Entry 2VWE (X-ray diffraction, 3.40 A resolution); this record covers chains A and E of the 6 polymer chains in the assembly.

[Chain A]
Protein: Vascular endothelial growth factor B
Source organism: Homo sapiens
UniProt: P49765 (VEGFB_HUMAN); residues 1-167 here correspond to UniProt positions 22-188 (UniProt number = residue number + 21)
Amino-acid sequence (167 residues; each row starts with the number of its first residue):
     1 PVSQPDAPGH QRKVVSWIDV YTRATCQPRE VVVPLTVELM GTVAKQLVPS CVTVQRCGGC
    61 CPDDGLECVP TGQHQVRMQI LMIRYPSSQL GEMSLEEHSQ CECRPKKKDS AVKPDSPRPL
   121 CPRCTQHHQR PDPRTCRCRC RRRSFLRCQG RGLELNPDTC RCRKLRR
Not modelled in the structure: 1-10, 109-167
Disulfide bonds: Cys26-Cys68, Cys57-Cys101, Cys61-Cys103

[Chain E]
Protein: Anti-vegf-B monoclonal antibody
Source organism: Mus musculus
Notes: antibody fragment or engineered binder
Amino-acid sequence (219 residues; each row starts with the number of its first residue; a row labelled like 82A-82C holds insertion residues (82A, then the next letters in order)):
     1 QVQLQQPGTE LVKPGASVKL SCKASGYTFT GFWIHWVKQR PGQGLEWIGH IN
   52A P
    53 GNGGTNYNEK FKRMATLTVD KSSSTAYMQL
82A-82C SSL
    83 TSEDSAVYYC ARSYSNYV
100A-100C RAM
   101 DYWGQGTSVT VSSAKTTAPS VYPLVPVCGG TTGSSVTLGC LVKGYFPEPV TLTWNSGSLS
   161 SGVHTFPALL QSGLYTLSSS VTVTSNTWPS QTITCNVAHP ASSTKVDKKI EP
Disulfide bonds: Cys22-Cys92, Cys140-Cys195

[Interface between chain A and chain E]
Contacting residue pairs - 18 pairs, chain A then chain E:
  Trp17(A) - Tyr96(E)
  Trp17(A) - Ser97(E)
  Trp17(A) - Val100(E)  hydrophobic
  Tyr21(A) - Phe32(E)  hydrophobic
  Tyr21(A) - Arg94(E)
  Tyr21(A) - Tyr96(E)  hydrophobic
  Tyr21(A) - Asp101(E)  hydrogen bond
  Thr25(A) - Phe32(E)
  Thr25(A) - Tyr96(E)
  Cys26(A) - Thr28(E)  hydrogen bond (backbone-side chain)
  Gln27(A) - Thr28(E)
  Pro62(A) - Gly31(E)
  Pro62(A) - Tyr96(E)  hydrophobic
  Cys101(A) - Thr28(E)
  Glu102(A) - Thr30(E)
  Glu102(A) - Lys73(E)  salt bridge
  Cys103(A) - Thr30(E)  hydrogen bond (backbone-side chain)
  Cys103(A) - Gly53(E)
Interface residues without a listed pair, chain A (12 interface residues in all): Ile18, Leu66, Pro105
Interface residues without a listed pair, chain E (12 interface residues in all): Asn54

[Overview]
Chain A and chain E each contribute 12 residues to their interface; the contacts include 3 hydrogen bonds and
1 salt bridge. Among the polar pairs are Glu102(A)-Lys73(E), Tyr21(A)-Asp101(E) and Cys26(A)-Thr28(E).
Chain A is Vascular endothelial growth factor B (Homo sapiens) and chain E is Anti-vegf-B monoclonal antibody
(Mus musculus); the structure, Crystal Structure of Vascular Endothelial Growth Factor-B in Complex with a
Neutralizing Antibody Fab Fragment, was determined by X-ray diffraction.
